PDB entry 8UNH | electron microscopy, 3.21 A resolution | chains E and D of the 8 polymer chains in the assembly

[Chain E (and D)]
Molecule: Sliding-clamp-loader large subunit
Source organism: Tequatrovirus T4
Notes: chain D of this document is another copy of the same molecule, construct and numbering; everything in this record applies to it too
Reference sequence: P04526 (LOADL_BPT4); numbering as in UniProt (aligned over 1-319)
Chain sequence (319 residues; numbered 1 to 319; the number before each row is that of its first residue):
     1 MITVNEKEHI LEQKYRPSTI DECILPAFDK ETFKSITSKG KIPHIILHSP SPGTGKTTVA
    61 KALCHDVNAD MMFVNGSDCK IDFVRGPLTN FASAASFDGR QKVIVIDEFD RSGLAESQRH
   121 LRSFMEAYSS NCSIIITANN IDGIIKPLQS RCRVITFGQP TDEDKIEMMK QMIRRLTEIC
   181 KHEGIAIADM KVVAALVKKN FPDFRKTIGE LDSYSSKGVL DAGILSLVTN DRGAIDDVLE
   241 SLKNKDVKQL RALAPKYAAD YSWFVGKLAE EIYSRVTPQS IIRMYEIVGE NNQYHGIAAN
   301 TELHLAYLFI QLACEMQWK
Metal / ion sites: Mg2+: T57 (together with ATP-gamma-S)
Ligand contacts: ATP-gamma-S (AGS; phosphothiophosphoric acid-adenylate ester): E12, Q13, Y15, R16, P17, C23, I24, L25, P52, G53, T54, G55, K56, T57, T58, E108, N139, M172, R175, F204, R205, I208, R232
Swiss-Prot annotation at these positions:
  - binding site (ATP): E12 to Y15, I24, G53 to T58, R205

[How chain E and chain D interact]
Contacting residue pairs (42; chain E residue first):
  S112(E) - E302(D)
  G113(E) - N300(D)
  L114(E) - E302(D)
  A115(E) - P255(D)
  A115(E) - A259(D)
  A115(E) - E302(D)  hydrogen bond (backbone-side chain)
  E116(E) - A259(D)
  R119(E) - A259(D)  hydrogen bond (side chain-backbone)
  Y261(E) - A299(D)  hydrophobic
  S262(E) - A299(D)
  S262(E) - N300(D)  hydrogen bond (backbone-side chain)
  V265(E) - N300(D)
  V265(E) - L303(D)
  G266(E) - N300(D)
  A269(E) - R251(D)  hydrogen bond (backbone-side chain)
  A269(E) - L303(D)  hydrophobic
  E270(E) - R251(D)  hydrogen bond (backbone-side chain)
  Y273(E) - V247(D)
  Y273(E) - K248(D)
  Y273(E) - R251(D)
  I282(E) - I310(D)  hydrophobic
  I282(E) - C314(D)  hydrophobic
  Y285(E) - R251(D)  hydrogen bond
  Y285(E) - Y307(D)
  E286(E) - Y307(D)
  V288(E) - L303(D)  hydrophobic
  G289(E) - Y307(D)
  E290(E) - Y307(D)
  N292(E) - I297(D)
  N292(E) - A298(D)
  N292(E) - A299(D)  hydrogen bond (side chain-backbone)
  N292(E) - N300(D)  hydrogen bond (side chain-backbone)
  N292(E) - L303(D)
  N292(E) - H304(D)
  Q293(E) - Y294(D)
  Q293(E) - I297(D)
  Q293(E) - H304(D)
  Y294(E) - Y294(D)
  Y294(E) - I297(D)
  H295(E) - I297(D)
  H295(E) - A298(D)
  H295(E) - A299(D)
Also at the interface, not in a pair above, chain E (25 interface residues in all): G296, I297
Also at the interface, not in a pair above, chain D (19 interface residues in all): A258, T301, A306

[In short]
The interface between chain E and chain D involves 25 residues on one side and 19 on the other, with 8
hydrogen bonds. Among the polar pairs are A115(E)-E302(D), R119(E)-A259(D) and S262(E)-N300(D). Bound to chain
E: ATP-gamma-S. From UniProt: 12 ATP-binding residues on chain E.
Chain E and chain D are both Sliding-clamp-loader large subunit (Tequatrovirus T4); the structure, Cryo-EM
structure of T4 Bacteriophage Clamp Loader with Sliding Clamp, was determined by electron microscopy (same
publication as 8UH7, 8UK9 and 8UNF).
